Entry 6FU7 (X-ray diffraction, 2.31 A resolution); this record covers chains C and D of the 4 polymer chains in the assembly.

[Chain C (and D)]
Protein: ATP phosphoribosyltransferase
Organism: Psychrobacter arcticus (strain DSM 17307 / 273-4)
Notes: EC 2.4.2.17; chain D of this document is another copy of the same molecule, construct and numbering; everything in this record applies to it too
Reference sequence: Q4FQF7 (HIS1_PSYA2); residue numbers follow UniProt; this construct covers 1-231
Chain sequence (232 residues; numbered 0 to 231; the number before each row is that of its first residue; numbering starts at 0):
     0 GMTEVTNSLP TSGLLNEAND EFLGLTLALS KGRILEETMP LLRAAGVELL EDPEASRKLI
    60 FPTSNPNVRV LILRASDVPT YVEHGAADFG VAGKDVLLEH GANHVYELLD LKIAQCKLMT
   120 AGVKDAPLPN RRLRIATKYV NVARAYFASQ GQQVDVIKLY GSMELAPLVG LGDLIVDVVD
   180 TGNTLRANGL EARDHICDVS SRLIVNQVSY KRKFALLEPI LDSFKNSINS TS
Unresolved in the structure: 0-21, 228-231 (chain D: 0-20, 228-231)
Sequence notes: expression tag (0)
Ligand contacts: phosphoribosyl ATP (PRT): Lys30, Gly31, Arg32, Ile33, Ala74, Gly92, Asp94, Val95, Ala113, Cys115, Glu163, Asp176, Val177, Val178, Asp179, Thr180, Gly181, Asn182, Thr183, Val198
Reported in the primary citation:
  - conformationally variable residues (side-chain flip): Arg56
  - catalytic residues: Arg56 (proposed by the authors, not directly observed)
  - mutagenesis - R56A (6-fold): decreased catalytic activity on in the presence of PaHisZ

[Chain C / chain D interface]
Residue-residue contacts (49; chain C residue first):
  Leu58(C) with Ser161(D); Leu164(D), hydrophobic; Asn187(D)
  Ile59(C) with Leu164(D), hydrophobic; Val168(D), hydrophobic
  Arg68(C) with Val168(D)
  Leu72(C) with Leu164(D), hydrophobic
  Arg73(C) with Tyr159(D); Gly160(D)
  Ser75(C) with Tyr159(D)
  Asp76(C) with Leu158(D); Tyr159(D), hydrogen bond (side chain-backbone); Gly160(D), hydrogen bond (side chain-backbone)
  Thr79(C) with Ile156(D); Lys157(D)
  Tyr80(C) with Leu158(D), hydrophobic; Leu164(D); Ala165(D); Val168(D), hydrophobic; Leu170(D)
  His83(C) with Ile156(D); Leu170(D)
  Ala85(C) with Val168(D); Leu170(D), hydrophobic
  Arg133(C) with His83(D)
  Ile156(C) with Thr79(D); His83(D)
  Lys157(C) with Thr79(D)
  Leu158(C) with Asp76(D); Tyr80(D), hydrophobic
  Tyr159(C) with Arg73(D); Ser75(D); Asp76(D), hydrogen bond (backbone-side chain); Tyr159(D), hydrophobic
  Gly160(C) with Asp76(D), hydrogen bond (backbone-side chain)
  Ser161(C) with Leu58(D)
  Glu163(C) with Leu58(D)
  Leu164(C) with Leu58(D); Ile59(D), hydrophobic; Leu72(D), hydrophobic; Tyr80(D)
  Ala165(C) with Tyr80(D)
  Val168(C) with Arg68(D); Tyr80(D), hydrophobic; Ala85(D)
  Leu170(C) with Tyr80(D); His83(D); Ala85(D), hydrophobic
  Asn187(C) with Leu58(D)
Other interface residues (no listed pair), chain C (25 interface residues in all): Leu70
Other interface residues (no listed pair), chain D (26 interface residues in all): Leu70, Arg133, Glu163, Leu167

[Overview]
25 residues of chain C and 26 residues of chain D are in contact, with 4 hydrogen bonds. Polar contacts
include Asp76(C)-Tyr159(D) and Asp76(C)-Gly160(D). Ligands of chain C: phosphoribosyl ATP. From the paper: the
catalytic residue Arg56(C); R56A of chain C reduces catalytic activity on in the presence of PaHisZ.
Both chains are ATP phosphoribosyltransferase (Psychrobacter arcticus (strain DSM 17307 / 273-4)). Entry 6FU7
(ATP phosphoribosyltransferase (HisZG ATPPRT) from Psychrobacter arcticus in complex with PRATP) was
determined by X-ray diffraction together with 6FTT, 6FU2 and 6FUA from the same study.
